6BJK - chain A; structure by X-ray diffraction, 2.12 A resolution.

== Chain A ==
Protein: ABO blood group (Transferase A, alpha 1-3-N-acetylgalactosaminyltransferase transferase B, alpha 1-3-galactosyltransferase)
Organism: Homo sapiens
UniProtKB: D3HIC2 (D3HIC2_HUMAN); residues 64-354 here correspond to UniProt positions 54-344 (UniProt number = residue number - 10)
Sequence (294 residues; each row starts with the number of its first residue):
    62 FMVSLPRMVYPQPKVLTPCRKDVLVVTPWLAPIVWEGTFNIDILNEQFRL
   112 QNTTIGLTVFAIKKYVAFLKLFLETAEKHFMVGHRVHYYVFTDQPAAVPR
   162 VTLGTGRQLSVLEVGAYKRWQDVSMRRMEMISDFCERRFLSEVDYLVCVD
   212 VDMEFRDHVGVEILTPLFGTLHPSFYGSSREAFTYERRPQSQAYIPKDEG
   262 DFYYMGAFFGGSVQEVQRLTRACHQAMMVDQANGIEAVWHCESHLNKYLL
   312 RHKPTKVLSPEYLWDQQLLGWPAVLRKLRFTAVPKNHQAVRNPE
Not modelled in the structure: 62, 176-194, 346-355
Construct notes: expression tag (62-63, 355); engineered mutation Cys302 (Asp292 in D3HIC2)
From the paper describing this entry:
  - mutagenesis - D302C: decreased catalytic activity
  - conformationally variable residues (order/disorder transition): Gly176 to Phe195

== Summary ==
From the paper: D302C reduces catalytic activity; conformational variability at Gly176.
Chain A is ABO blood group (Transferase A, alpha 1-3-N-acetylgalactosaminyltransferase transferase B, alpha
1-3-galactosyltransferase) (Homo sapiens); the structure, Human ABO(H) blood group glycosyltransferase GTB
D302C mutant, was determined by X-ray diffraction, deposited together with 6BJI, 6BJJ, 6BJL and 6BJM.
